6PTN - chains G and b of the 25 polymer chains in the assembly; structure by electron microscopy, 5.80 A resolution (low resolution: residue-level contacts below are approximate; hydrogen-bond / salt-bridge calls are withheld).

== Chain G ==
Name: DNA polymerase alpha-binding protein
From: Saccharomyces cerevisiae
Reference sequence: Q01454 (CTF4_YEAST); numbering as in UniProt (aligned over 1-927)
Chain sequence (927 residues; row label = number of the first residue in the row):
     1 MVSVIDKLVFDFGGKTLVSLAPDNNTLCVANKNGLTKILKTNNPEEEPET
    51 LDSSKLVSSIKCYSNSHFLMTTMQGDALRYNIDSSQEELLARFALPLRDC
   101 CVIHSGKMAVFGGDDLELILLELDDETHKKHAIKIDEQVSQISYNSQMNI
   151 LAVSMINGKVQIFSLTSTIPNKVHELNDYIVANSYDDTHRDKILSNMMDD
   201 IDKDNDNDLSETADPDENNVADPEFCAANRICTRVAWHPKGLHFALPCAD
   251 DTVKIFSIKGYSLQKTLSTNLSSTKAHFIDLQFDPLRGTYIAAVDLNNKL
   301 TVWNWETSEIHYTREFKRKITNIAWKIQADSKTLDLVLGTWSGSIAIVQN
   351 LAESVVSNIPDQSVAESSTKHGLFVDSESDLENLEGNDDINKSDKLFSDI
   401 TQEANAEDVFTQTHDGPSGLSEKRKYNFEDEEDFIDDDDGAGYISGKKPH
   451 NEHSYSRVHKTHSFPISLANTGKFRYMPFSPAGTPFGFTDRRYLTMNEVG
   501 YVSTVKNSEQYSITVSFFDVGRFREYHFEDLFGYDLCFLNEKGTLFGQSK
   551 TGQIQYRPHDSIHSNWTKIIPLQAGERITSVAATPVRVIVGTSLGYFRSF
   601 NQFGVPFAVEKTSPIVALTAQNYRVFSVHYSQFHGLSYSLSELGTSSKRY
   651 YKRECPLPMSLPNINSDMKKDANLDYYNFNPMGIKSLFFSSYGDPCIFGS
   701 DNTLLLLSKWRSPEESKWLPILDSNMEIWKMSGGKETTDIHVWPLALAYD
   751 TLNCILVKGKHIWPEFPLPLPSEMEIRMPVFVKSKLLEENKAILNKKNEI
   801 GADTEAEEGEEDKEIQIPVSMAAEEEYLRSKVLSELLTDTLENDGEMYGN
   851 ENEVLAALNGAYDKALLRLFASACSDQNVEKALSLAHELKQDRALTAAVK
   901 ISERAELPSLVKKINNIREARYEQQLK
Disordered / not traced: 1-473, 664-670, 791-813
Curated features (UniProtKB/Swiss-Prot):
  - modified residue: Ser377 (Phosphoserine), Ser379 (Phosphoserine), Ser398 (Phosphoserine), Thr401 (Phosphothreonine), Thr411 (Phosphothreonine), Ser463 (Phosphoserine)

== Chain b ==
Name: DNA replication complex GINS protein PSF2
From: Saccharomyces cerevisiae
Reference sequence: P40359 (PSF2_YEAST); residues 1-213 here = UniProt positions 1-213
Chain sequence (213 residues; row label = number of the first residue in the row):
     1 MSLPAHLQQTFSPEEIQFIVENEPIKIFPRITTRQKIRGDDRGTGNHTRW
    51 QLITTDDKALNNMVAMRSTEVVLWIALLLKQQSKCSIVAPQWLTTKELDR
   101 KIQYEKTHPDRFSELPWNWLVLARILFNKAKDDFHDPIHELRGKIQDLRE
   151 IRQIKVLKGLKYLNESHLQLDNLSLLEINELRPFITEIMDKLREIHTASL
   201 TAGTENDEEEFNI
Disordered / not traced: 1-2, 33-49, 201-213

== How chain G and chain b interact ==
Residue-residue contacts - 26 pairs, chain G then chain b:
  Phe518(G) with Arg30(b)
  Asp519(G) with Arg30(b); Lys84(b)
  Val520(G) with Arg30(b)
  Gly521(G) with Ser83(b); Lys84(b)
  Arg522(G) with Lys84(b)
  Leu745(G) with Met66(b)
  Ala746(G) with Met66(b)
  Ala748(G) with Arg67(b)
  Asp750(G) with Arg67(b)
  Thr751(G) with Met66(b)
  Asn753(G) with Met66(b)
  Leu768(G) with Asp132(b); Asp133(b); Phe134(b)
  Pro769(G) with Asp133(b)
  Leu770(G) with Ile87(b); Asp133(b); Phe134(b)
  Pro771(G) with Phe28(b)
  Glu773(G) with Phe28(b); Met66(b); Arg67(b); Ser68(b)
  Tyr848(G) with Val64(b)
Other interface residues (no listed pair), chain G (21 interface residues in all): Phe517, Cys754, Leu756, Ser772
Other interface residues (no listed pair), chain b (14 interface residues in all): Ala65, His135

== Summary ==
Chain G and chain b form an interface of 21 and 14 residues respectively.
Here chain G is DNA polymerase alpha-binding protein and chain b is DNA replication complex GINS protein PSF2,
both from Saccharomyces cerevisiae. Entry 6PTN (Structure of Ctf4 trimer in complex with two CMG helicases)
was determined by electron microscopy (same publication as 6PTJ and 6PTO).
